PDB entry 7W27 | X-ray diffraction, 1.49 A resolution | chains B and C of the 3 polymer chains in the assembly

[Chain B]
Molecule: 13-nt DNA strand
Sequence (13 nucleotides; numbered 1 to 13; the number before each row is that of its first residue):
     1 GGCTGCGTGGGTC

[Chain C]
Name: BEN domain-containing protein 3
Organism: Homo sapiens
Reference sequence: Q5T5X7 (BEND3_HUMAN); residue numbers follow UniProt; this construct covers 715-825
Amino-acid sequence (111 residues; row label = number of the first residue in the row):
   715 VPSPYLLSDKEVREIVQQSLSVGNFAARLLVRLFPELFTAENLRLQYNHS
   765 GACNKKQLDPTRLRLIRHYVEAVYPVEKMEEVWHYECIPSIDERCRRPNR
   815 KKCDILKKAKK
Modified residues: Mse793 (selenomethionine; parent Met)
Reported in the primary citation:
  - binding site for the 13-nt DNA strand: Asn738, Arg742, Arg808, Arg811, Arg814, Lys822
  - binding site for the 13-nt DNA strand (chain B): Asn762, His763, Ser764, Ala766, Cys767, Lys769, His798, Asp806, Glu807, Arg810, Pro812, Lys815, Lys816, Cys817
  - mutagenesis - E807V/R810L/R814L: abolished signaling in response to target enhancers

[How chain B and chain C interact]
Pairs across the interface - 21 pairs, chain B then chain C:
  DT4(B) with His798(C), salt bridge to the phosphate
  DG5(B) with Asn762(C), hydrogen bond to the phosphate; His763(C), salt bridge to the phosphate; Ser764(C), hydrogen bond to the phosphate; Ala766(C), phosphate contact; Cys767(C), phosphate contact; Asp806(C), sugar contact; Arg810(C), sugar contact
  DC6(B) with Asn762(C), hydrogen bond to the phosphate; Cys767(C), sugar contact; Lys769(C), salt bridge to the phosphate; Asp806(C), phosphate contact; Arg810(C), salt bridge to the phosphate
  DG7(B) with Arg810(C), hydrogen bond to the base
  DT8(B) with Pro812(C), base contact; Lys816(C), salt bridge to the phosphate
  DG9(B) with Lys815(C), base contact; Lys816(C), phosphate contact; Cys817(C), phosphate contact
  DG10(B) with Lys815(C), hydrogen bond to the base
  DG11(B) with Lys815(C), hydrogen bond to the base
Also at the interface, not in a pair above, chain C (15 interface residues in all): Tyr799, Glu807

[Summary]
8 residues of chain B and 15 residues of chain C are in contact; the contacts include 6 hydrogen bonds and 5
salt bridges. Polar pairs include DG7(B)-Arg810(C), DG10(B)-Lys815(C) and DG11(B)-Lys815(C). The paper reports
a binding site for the 13-nt DNA strand (chain B) at Asn762(C), His763(C) and Ser764(C) among others;
E807V/R810L/R814L of chain C abolish signaling in response to target enhancers.
Chain B is a 13-nt DNA strand and chain C is BEN domain-containing protein 3 (Homo sapiens); the structure,
Crystal structure of BEND3-BEN4-DNA complex, was determined by X-ray diffraction.
